Entry 7KDM (X-ray diffraction, 2.30 A resolution); this record covers chains B and C of the 3 polymer chains in the assembly.

Chain B:
Molecule: Ricin chain B
Source organism: Ricinus communis
Notes: EC 3.2.2.22
UniProt: P02879 (RICI_RICCO); residues 1-262 here correspond to UniProt positions 315-576 (UniProt number = residue number + 314)
Chain sequence (262 residues; each row starts with the number of its first residue):
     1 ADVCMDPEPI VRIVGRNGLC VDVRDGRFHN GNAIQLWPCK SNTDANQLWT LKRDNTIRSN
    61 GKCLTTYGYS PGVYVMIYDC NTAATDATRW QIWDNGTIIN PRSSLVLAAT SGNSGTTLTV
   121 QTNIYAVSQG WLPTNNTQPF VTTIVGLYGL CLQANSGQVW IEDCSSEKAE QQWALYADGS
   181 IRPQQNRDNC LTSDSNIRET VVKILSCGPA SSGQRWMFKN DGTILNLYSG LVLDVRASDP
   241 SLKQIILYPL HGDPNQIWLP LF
Disordered / not traced: 1-2, 167
Cystine bridges: C20-C39, C63-C80, C151-C164, C190-C207
Covalent attachments: N-acetylglucosamine (NAG) linked to N95, N135
Metal / ion sites: Zn2+ site 1: H29 (shared with 1 residue of chain E); Zn2+ site 2 near D94 (its only coordinating residue here); Zn2+ site 3: D194 (shared with 1 residue of chain E)

Chain C:
Molecule: Anti-RON nanobody
Source organism: Lama glama
Notes: antibody fragment or engineered binder
Chain sequence (130 residues; row label = number of the first residue in the row):
     1 QVQLAESGGG LVQAGGSLRL SCAASGRTFS DYAMGWFRQA PGKERDFVAG ITSSGGGTYY
    61 ADSVKGRFTI TRDNYKNTLY LQMDSLKPED TAVYYCKGTA DGSSSLGYLE VWGQGTLVTV
   121 SSEPKTPKPQ
Disordered / not traced: 1-2, 10, 27-29, 39-43, 121-130

Chain B / chain C interface:
Contacting residue pairs (43; chain B residue first):
  Y148(B) - A33(C)
  Y148(B) - T99(C)  hydrogen bond
  Y148(B) - A100(C)
  Y148(B) - D101(C)
  Y148(B) - G107(C)
  Y148(B) - Y108(C)  hydrophobic
  L150(B) - L106(C)
  L150(B) - G107(C)
  L150(B) - Y108(C)  hydrophobic
  D163(B) - L106(C)
  D163(B) - G107(C)
  E199(B) - Y59(C)
  E199(B) - Y60(C)
  E199(B) - K65(C)  salt bridge
  D234(B) - Y59(C)  hydrogen bond
  R236(B) - F47(C)
  R236(B) - Y60(C)  hydrogen bond (side chain-backbone)
  R236(B) - A61(C)
  A237(B) - F47(C)  hydrophobic
  A237(B) - Y59(C)  hydrophobic
  S238(B) - A33(C)
  S238(B) - T99(C)  hydrogen bond (backbone-side chain)
  D239(B) - F37(C)
  D239(B) - K97(C)  salt bridge
  D239(B) - Y108(C)
  D239(B) - E110(C)
  P240(B) - Y108(C)
  S241(B) - K97(C)  hydrogen bond
  S241(B) - Y108(C)  hydrogen bond (backbone-side chain)
  S241(B) - E110(C)  hydrogen bond
  L242(B) - F47(C)  hydrophobic
  I246(B) - Y59(C)  hydrophobic
  Y248(B) - T58(C)  hydrogen bond (side chain-backbone)
  Y248(B) - Y59(C)  hydrophobic
  H251(B) - G56(C)
  H251(B) - G57(C)
  H251(B) - Y59(C)  hydrogen bond
  D253(B) - T52(C)  hydrogen bond
  D253(B) - S53(C)
  D253(B) - S54(C)  hydrogen bond
  D253(B) - G55(C)
  N255(B) - T52(C)
  N255(B) - Y59(C)  hydrogen bond
Other interface residues (no listed pair), chain B (19 interface residues in all): P254, Q256
Other interface residues (no listed pair), chain C (23 interface residues in all): G50

Summary:
19 residues of chain B and 23 residues of chain C are in contact; the contacts include 12 hydrogen bonds and 2
salt bridges. Polar contacts include E199(B)-K65(C), D239(B)-K97(C) and Y148(B)-T99(C). Covalently linked
N-acetylglucosamine: at N95(B) and N135(B).
Chain B is Ricin chain B (Ricinus communis) and chain C is Anti-RON nanobody (Lama glama); the structure,
Ricin bound to VHH antibody V5G6, was determined by X-ray diffraction (same publication as 7KBI, 7KBK, 7KC9,
7KD0 and 7KD2).
